Entry 8BEL (electron microscopy, 2.25 A resolution); this record covers chains E and G of the 14 polymer chains in the assembly.

[Chain E]
Name: Cytochrome c1 2, heme protein, mitochondrial
From: Arabidopsis thaliana
Reference sequence: Q9FKS5 (CYC1B_ARATH); numbering as in UniProt (aligned over 1-307)
Sequence (307 residues; row label = number of the first residue in the row):
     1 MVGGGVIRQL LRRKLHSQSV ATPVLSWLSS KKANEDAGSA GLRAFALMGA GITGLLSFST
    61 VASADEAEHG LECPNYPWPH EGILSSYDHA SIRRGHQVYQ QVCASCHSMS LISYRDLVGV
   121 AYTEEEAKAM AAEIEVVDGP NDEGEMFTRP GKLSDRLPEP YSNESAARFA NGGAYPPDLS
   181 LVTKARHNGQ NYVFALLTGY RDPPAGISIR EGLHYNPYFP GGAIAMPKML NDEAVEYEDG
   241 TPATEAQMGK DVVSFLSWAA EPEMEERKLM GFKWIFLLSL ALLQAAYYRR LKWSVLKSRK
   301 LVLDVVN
Not modelled in the structure: 1-63
Metal / ion sites: heme Fe near H107 (its only coordinating residue here)
Ligand contacts:
  - 1,2-diacyl-glycerol-3-sn-phosphate (3PH): I83, L84, S85, F272
  - heme (HEM): V102, C103, S105, C106, H107, N171, A174, Y175, P176, P177, L179, V182, R186, Y192, V193, L196, L197, F219, A223, I224, A225, M226, P227, M229, L230, V252
  - phosphatidylcholine (PC7; (7S)-4-hydroxy-N,N,N-trimethyl-9-oxo-7-[(palmitoyloxy)methyl]-3,5,8-trioxa-4-phosphahexacosan-1-aminium 4-oxide): L277, L280, L283, Q284, Y287
  - phosphatidylglycerol (PGT; (1S)-2-{[{[(2R)-2,3-dihydroxypropyl]oxy}(hydroxy)phosphoryl]oxy}-1-[(palmitoyloxy)methyl]ethyl stearate): E81, G82, I83, K268, F272, I275, F276, S279, L282
Swiss-Prot annotation at these positions:
  - binding site (heme c): C103, C106, H107, M226

[Chain G]
Name: Cytochrome b-c1 complex subunit 8-1, mitochondrial
From: Arabidopsis thaliana
Reference sequence: Q9SG91 (UCRQ1_ARATH); residue numbers follow UniProt; this construct covers 1-72
Sequence (72 residues; row label = number of the first residue in the row):
     1 MGKQPVKLKA VVYALSPFQQ KIMTGLWKDL PEKIHHKVSE NWISATLLVT PVVGTYWYAQ
    61 YFKEQEKLEH RF
Not modelled in the structure: 1-3
Ligand contacts:
  - 1,2-diacyl-glycerol-3-sn-phosphate (3PH): I34, H35, V38, S39, W42, T46
  - 1,2-diacyl-glycerol-3-sn-phosphate / cardiolipin: K37, V38, N41, W42, A45, T46, L48, V49, V52, V53
  - phosphatidylcholine (PC7; (7S)-4-hydroxy-N,N,N-trimethyl-9-oxo-7-[(palmitoyloxy)methyl]-3,5,8-trioxa-4-phosphahexacosan-1-aminium 4-oxide), molecule 1: Q20, K21, I22, M23, T24
  - phosphatidylcholine (PC7), molecule 2: E40, N41, S44, A45, L48
  - phosphatidylglycerol (PGT; (1S)-2-{[{[(2R)-2,3-dihydroxypropyl]oxy}(hydroxy)phosphoryl]oxy}-1-[(palmitoyloxy)methyl]ethyl stearate): S39, E40, W42, I43, L47

[Chain E / chain G interface]
Contacting residue pairs (28):
  D65(E) - K67(G)
  E66(E) - K67(G)
  E66(E) - R71(G)  salt bridge
  Y287(E) - I22(G)  hydrophobic
  Y287(E) - M23(G)  hydrophobic
  R290(E) - I22(G)  hydrogen bond (side chain-backbone)
  R290(E) - G25(G)
  R290(E) - L26(G)
  L291(E) - P17(G)
  L291(E) - I22(G)
  S294(E) - P17(G)
  S294(E) - Q20(G)
  V295(E) - A14(G)  hydrophobic
  V295(E) - L15(G)
  V295(E) - Q20(G)
  S298(E) - Q20(G)  hydrogen bond
  R299(E) - V12(G)
  R299(E) - Y13(G)
  K300(E) - V11(G)
  K300(E) - V12(G)
  K300(E) - Y13(G)  hydrogen bond (backbone-backbone)
  L301(E) - V11(G)
  L301(E) - V12(G)  hydrophobic
  V302(E) - A10(G)
  V302(E) - V11(G)  hydrogen bond (backbone-backbone)
  L303(E) - K9(G)
  L303(E) - A10(G)  hydrophobic
  D304(E) - K9(G)  salt bridge
Also at the interface, not in a pair above, chain E (16 interface residues in all): L283, A286
Also at the interface, not in a pair above, chain G (16 interface residues in all): F18

[In short]
The chain E/chain G interface involves 16 residues from each chain; the contacts include 4 hydrogen bonds and
2 salt bridges. Among the polar pairs are E66(E)-R71(G), D304(E)-K9(G) and R290(E)-I22(G). One
phosphatidylcholine molecule is bound between chain E and chain G.
Here chain E is Cytochrome c1 2, heme protein, mitochondrial and chain G is Cytochrome b-c1 complex subunit
8-1, mitochondrial, both from Arabidopsis thaliana. Entry 8BEL (Cryo-EM structure of the Arabidopsis thaliana
I+III2 supercomplex (CIII membrane domain)) was determined by electron microscopy, deposited together with
8BED, 8BEE, 8BEF, 8BEH, 8BEP, 8BPX, 8BQ5 and 8BQ6.
